PDB entry 3UM0 | X-ray diffraction, 3.10 A resolution | chains A and B

[Chain A]
Protein: BRO1 domain-containing protein BROX
Organism: Homo sapiens
Notes: fragment: Brox bro1 domain 2-411
Reference sequence: Q5VW32 (BROX_HUMAN); aligned to UniProt positions 2-408 over residues 2-408 (the alignment contains insertions or deletions, so no single offset holds)
Sequence (410 residues; numbered 2 to 411; the number before each row is that of its first residue):
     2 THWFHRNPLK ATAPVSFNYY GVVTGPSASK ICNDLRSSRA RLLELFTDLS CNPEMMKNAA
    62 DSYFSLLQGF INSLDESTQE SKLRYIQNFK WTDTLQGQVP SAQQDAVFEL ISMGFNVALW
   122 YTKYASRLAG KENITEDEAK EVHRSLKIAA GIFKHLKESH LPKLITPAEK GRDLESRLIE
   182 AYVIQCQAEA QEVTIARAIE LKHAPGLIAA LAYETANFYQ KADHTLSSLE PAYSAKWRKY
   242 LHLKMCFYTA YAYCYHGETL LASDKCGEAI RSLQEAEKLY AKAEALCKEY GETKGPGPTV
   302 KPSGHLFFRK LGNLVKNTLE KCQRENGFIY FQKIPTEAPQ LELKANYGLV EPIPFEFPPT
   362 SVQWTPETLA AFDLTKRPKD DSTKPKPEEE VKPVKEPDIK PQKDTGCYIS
Unresolved in the structure: 380-383, 395-411
Disulfide bonds: C267-C323
Curated features (UniProtKB/Swiss-Prot):
  - modified residue: K283 (N6-acetyllysine), C408 (Cysteine methyl ester)
  - lipidation: C408 (S-farnesyl cysteine)
Reported in the primary citation:
  - specificity-determining residues: Y348 (by similarity / conservation)

[Chain B]
Protein: Charged multivesicular body protein 5
Notes: fragment: Synthetic peptide of C-terminal tail of CHMP5 200-219
Reference sequence: Q9NZZ3 (CHMP5_HUMAN); residues 200-219 here = UniProt positions 200-219
Sequence (20 residues; row label = number of the first residue in the row):
   200 TKNKDGVLVD EFGLPQIPAS
Unresolved in the structure: 218-219

[Chain A / chain B interface]
Contacting residue pairs (17):
  A140(A) with F211(B)
  K141(A) with E210(B), salt bridge; F211(B)
  H144(A) with F211(B)
  V194(A) with F211(B), hydrophobic
  T195(A) with L213(B)
  R198(A) with D209(B), salt bridge; F211(B)
  A199(A) with L213(B), hydrophobic
  H204(A) with P214(B), hydrogen bond (side chain-backbone); I216(B)
  L208(A) with P214(B)
  Y348(A) with V206(B); G212(B); P214(B)
  G349(A) with F211(B); G212(B)
Interface residues without a listed pair, chain A (12 interface residues in all): E137
Interface residues without a listed pair, chain B (9 interface residues in all): N202
Interface features reported in the paper:
  - pairs named by the authors: H204(A)-P214(B) (hydrogen bond)
  - hot spots on chain A (mutagenesis) - Y348A: abolished binding to Charged multivesicular body protein 5 (chain B)

[In short]
12 residues of chain A face 9 of chain B across their interface; the contacts include 1 hydrogen bond and 2
salt bridges. Among the polar pairs are K141(A)-E210(B), R198(A)-D209(B) and H204(A)-P214(B). The authors
report a hydrogen bond between H204(A) and P214(B). From the paper: Y348A of chain A abolishes binding to
Charged multivesicular body protein 5 (chain B); the specificity determinant Y348(A).
Here chain A is BRO1 domain-containing protein BROX (Homo sapiens) and chain B is Charged multivesicular body
protein 5. Entry 3UM0 (Crystal structure of the Brox Bro1 domain in complex with the C-terminal tail of CHMP5)
was determined by X-ray diffraction together with 3ULY, 3UM1, 3UM2 and 3UM3 from the same study.
